PDB entry 6HWB | X-ray diffraction, 2.60 A resolution | chains C and D of the 28 polymer chains in the assembly

# Chain C
Name: Proteasome subunit alpha type-4
From: Saccharomyces cerevisiae S288C
Notes: EC 3.4.25.1
Reference sequence: P40303 (PSA4_YEAST); residues -1 to 252 here correspond to UniProt positions 1-254 (UniProt number = residue number + 2)
Sequence (254 residues; each row starts with the number of its first residue; numbers below 1 keep their minus sign (Met-1 is residue -1)):
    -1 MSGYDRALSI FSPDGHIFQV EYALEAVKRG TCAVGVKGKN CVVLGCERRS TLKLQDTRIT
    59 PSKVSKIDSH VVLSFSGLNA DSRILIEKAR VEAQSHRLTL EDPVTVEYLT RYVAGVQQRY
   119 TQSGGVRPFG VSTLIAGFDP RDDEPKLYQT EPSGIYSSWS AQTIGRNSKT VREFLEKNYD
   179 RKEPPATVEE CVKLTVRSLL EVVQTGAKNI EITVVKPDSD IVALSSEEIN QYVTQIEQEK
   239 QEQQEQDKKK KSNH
Not modelled in the structure: -1 to 0, 241-252
Curated features (UniProtKB/Swiss-Prot):
  - modified residue: Thr58 (Phosphothreonine)

# Chain D
Name: Proteasome subunit alpha type-5
From: Saccharomyces cerevisiae S288C
Notes: EC 3.4.25.1
Reference sequence: P32379 (PSA5_YEAST); residues -7 to 252 here correspond to UniProt positions 1-260 (UniProt number = residue number + 8)
Sequence (260 residues; each row starts with the number of its first residue; numbers below 1 keep their minus sign (Met-7 is residue -7)):
    -7 MFLTRSEYDR GVSTFSPEGR LFQVEYSLEA IKLGSTAIGI ATKEGVVLGV EKRATSPLLE
    53 SDSIEKIVEI DRHIGCAMSG LTADARSMIE HARTAAVTHN LYYDEDINVE SLTQSVCDLA
   113 LRFGEGASGE ERLMSRPFGV ALLIAGHDAD DGYQLFHAEP SGTFYRYNAK AIGSGSEGAQ
   173 AELLNEWHSS LTLKEAELLV LKILKQVMEE KLDENNAQLS CITKQDGFKI YDNEKTAELI
   233 KELKEKEAAE SPEEADVEMS
Not modelled in the structure: -7 to 0, 118-124, 243-252

# Chain C / chain D interface
Residue-residue contacts (62):
  Asp3(C) with Glu117(D)
  Arg4(C) with Glu117(D)
  Ala5(C) with Val4(D), hydrophobic; Glu117(D); Ser127(D)
  Ser7(C) with Ser127(D), hydrogen bond (backbone-side chain); Arg128(D)
  Ile8(C) with Gln15(D)
  Phe9(C) with Gln15(D); Tyr18(D), hydrophobic; Ser19(D); Ala22(D), hydrophobic; Leu73(D), hydrophobic; Arg128(D); Pro129(D); Gly131(D)
  Ser10(C) with Tyr18(D)
  Pro11(C) with Tyr18(D), hydrophobic; Glu21(D)
  Asp12(C) with Glu21(D)
  Gly13(C) with Tyr18(D); Glu21(D); Ala22(D)
  His14(C) with Leu25(D)
  Ile15(C) with Leu73(D), hydrophobic; Arg128(D)
  Lys35(C) with Glu52(D), salt bridge
  Gln116(C) with Ala75(D); Asp76(D)
  Thr119(C) with Arg128(D), hydrogen bond (backbone-side chain)
  Gln120(C) with Met126(D); Ser127(D), hydrogen bond (backbone-backbone); Arg128(D); Phe130(D)
  Ser121(C) with Ser127(D)
  Gly122(C) with Ser127(D)
  Ser151(C) with Ala75(D)
  Gly152(C) with Ala75(D)
  Ile153(C) with Thr74(D); Ala75(D)
  Ser155(C) with Leu51(D); Ser55(D)
  Ser156(C) with Leu51(D); Glu52(D), hydrogen bond; Ser55(D), hydrogen bond (backbone-side chain)
  Trp157(C) with Thr47(D); Ser48(D); Leu50(D); Leu51(D); Glu52(D)
  Ser158(C) with Leu50(D), hydrogen bond (backbone-backbone); Glu52(D), hydrogen bond
  Ala159(C) with Leu50(D)
  Leu173(C) with Leu50(D), hydrophobic
  Glu174(C) with Ser48(D), hydrogen bond; Pro49(D); Leu50(D)
  Tyr177(C) with Leu50(D), hydrophobic
  Arg179(C) with Pro49(D), hydrogen bond (side chain-backbone); Leu50(D); Leu51(D), hydrogen bond (side chain-backbone); Glu52(D)
Interface residues without a listed pair, chain C (32 interface residues in all): Tyr154, Arg170
Interface residues without a listed pair, chain D (29 interface residues in all): Asp1, Ser53, Glu57, Ser79

# In short
The interface between chain C and chain D involves 32 residues on one side and 29 on the other, with 10
hydrogen bonds and 1 salt bridge. Polar contacts include Lys35(C)-Glu52(D), Ser7(C)-Ser127(D) and
Thr119(C)-Arg128(D).
Here chain C is Proteasome subunit alpha type-4 and chain D is Proteasome subunit alpha type-5, both from
Saccharomyces cerevisiae S288C. Entry 6HWB (Yeast 20S proteasome in complex with 44b) was determined by X-ray
diffraction, deposited together with 6HTB, 6HTC, 6HTD, 6HTP, 6HTR, 6HUB and 30 further entries.
